5BYZ - chain A; structure by X-ray diffraction, 1.65 A resolution.

== Chain A ==
Molecule: Mitogen-activated protein kinase 7
From: Homo sapiens
Notes: EC 2.7.11.24; fragment: kinase domain
UniProtKB: Q13164 (MK07_HUMAN); residue numbers follow UniProt; this construct covers 48-395
Sequence (348 residues; numbered 48 to 395; the number before each row is that of its first residue):
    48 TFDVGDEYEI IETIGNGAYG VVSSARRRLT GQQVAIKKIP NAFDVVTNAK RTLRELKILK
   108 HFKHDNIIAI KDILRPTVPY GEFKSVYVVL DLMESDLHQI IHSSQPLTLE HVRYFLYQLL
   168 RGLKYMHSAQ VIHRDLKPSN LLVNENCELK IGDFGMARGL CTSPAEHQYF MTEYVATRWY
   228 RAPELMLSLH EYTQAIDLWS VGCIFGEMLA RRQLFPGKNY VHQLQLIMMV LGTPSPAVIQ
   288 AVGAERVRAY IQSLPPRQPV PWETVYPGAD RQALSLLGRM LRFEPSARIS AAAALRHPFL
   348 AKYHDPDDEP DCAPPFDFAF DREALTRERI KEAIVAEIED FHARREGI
Residues lining bound ligands: 4WE (4-({5-fluoro-4-[2-methyl-1-(propan-2-yl)-1H-imidazol-5-yl]pyrimidin-2-yl}amino)-N-[2-(piperidin-1-yl)ethyl]benzamide): Ile-61, Gly-62, Tyr-66, Val-69, Ala-82, Lys-84, Ile-115, Leu-137, Asp-138, Met-140, Glu-141, Ser-142, Asp-143, His-145, Gln-146, Ser-186, Asn-187, Leu-189, Asp-200
From the paper describing this entry:
  - binding site for 4WE: Lys-84, Met-140, Asp-143, Gln-146
  - specificity-determining residues: Ile-86, Thr-99, Val-135, Leu-137 (by similarity / conservation)

== Summary ==
Ligands of chain A: compound 4WE. The paper reports a binding site for 4WE at Lys-84, Met-140 and Asp-143
among others; specificity determinants Ile-86, Thr-99 and Val-135 among others.
Chain A is Mitogen-activated protein kinase 7 (Homo sapiens); the structure, ERK5 in complex with small
molecule, was determined by X-ray diffraction (same publication as 4ZSG, 4ZSJ, 4ZSL and 5BYY).
